8VNJ - chains D and A of the 4 polymer chains in the assembly; structure by X-ray diffraction, 1.61 A resolution.

== Chain D ==
Molecule: 21-nt DNA strand
Sequence (21 nucleotides; each row starts with the number of its first residue):
   501 TTGACTCTCT TAAGAGAGTC A
Bound ions: Mn2+: DA513, DG514 (shared with Asn-119(A) of chain A); Na+: DA513, DG514 (shared with Asn-119(A) of chain A)

== Chain A ==
Molecule: Intron-encoded endonuclease I-PpoI
From: Physarum polycephalum
Notes: EC 3.1.-.-
Reference sequence: Q94702 (PPO1_PHYPO); residue numbers follow UniProt; this construct covers 2-163
Amino-acid sequence (162 residues; row label = number of the first residue in the row):
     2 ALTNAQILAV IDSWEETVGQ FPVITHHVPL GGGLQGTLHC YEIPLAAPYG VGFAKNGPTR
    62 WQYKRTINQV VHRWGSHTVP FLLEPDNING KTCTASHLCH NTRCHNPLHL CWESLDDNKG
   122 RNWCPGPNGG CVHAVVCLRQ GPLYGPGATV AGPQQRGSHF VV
Bound ions: Zn2+ site 1: Cys-41, Cys-100, Cys-105, His-110; Mn2+: Asn-119 (shared with DA513(D), DG514(D) of chain D); Na+: Asn-119 (shared with DA513(D), DG514(D) of chain D); Zn2+ site 2: Cys-125, Cys-132, His-134, Cys-138
From the paper describing this entry:
  - catalytic residues: His-98
  - mutagenesis - H78A/H98A, H98A: decreased catalytic activity
  - mutagenesis - H78A: unchanged catalytic activity

== Chain D / chain A interface ==
Contacting residue pairs (26):
  DA513(D) with Leu-116(A), base contact; Asn-119(A), phosphate contact; Lys-120(A), base contact; Asn-123(A), hydrogen bond to the phosphate; Leu-144(A), phosphate contact
  DG514(D) with Arg-61(A), base contact; Thr-95(A), phosphate contact; Ala-96(A), phosphate contact; Ser-97(A), phosphate contact; His-98(A), salt bridge to the phosphate; Leu-116(A), sugar contact; Asn-119(A), hydrogen bond to the phosphate
  DA515(D) with Asn-57(A), base contact; Arg-61(A), salt bridge to the phosphate; Thr-79(A), phosphate contact; Thr-95(A), phosphate contact; Ala-96(A), hydrogen bond to the phosphate; Trp-113(A), phosphate contact
  DG516(D) with Asn-57(A), hydrogen bond to the base; Gln-63(A), base contact; Trp-75(A), phosphate contact; Gly-76(A), hydrogen bond to the phosphate
  DA517(D) with Asn-57(A), base contact; Gln-63(A), hydrogen bond to the base; Arg-74(A), hydrogen bond to the base
  DG518(D) with Arg-74(A), hydrogen bond to the base
Interface residues without a listed pair, chain D (7 interface residues in all): DA512
Interface residues without a listed pair, chain A (18 interface residues in all): Thr-103

== Overview ==
7 residues of chain D face 18 of chain A across their interface, with 8 hydrogen bonds and 2 salt bridges.
Among the polar pairs are DG516(D)/Asn-57(A), DA517(D)/Gln-63(A) and DA517(D)/Arg-74(A). Asn-119(A), DA513(D)
and DG514(D) form the Mn2+ site. From the paper: the catalytic residue His-98(A); H78A/H98A and H98A of chain
A reduce catalytic activity.
Chain D is a 21-nt DNA strand and chain A is Intron-encoded endonuclease I-PpoI (Physarum polycephalum); the
structure, Homing endonuclease I-PpoI-DNA complex:reaction at pH6.0 (K+ MES) with 500 uM Mn2+ for 120s, was
determined by X-ray diffraction, deposited together with 8VMO, 8VMP, 8VMQ, 8VMR, 8VMS, 8VMT and 35 further
entries.
